1IDU - chain A; structure by X-ray diffraction, 2.24 A resolution.

Chain A:
Protein: Vanadium chloroperoxidase
Source organism: Curvularia inaequalis
Notes: EC 1.11.1.10
UniProtKB: P49053 (PRXC_CURIN); residues 1-609 here = UniProt positions 1-609
Amino-acid sequence (609 residues; each row starts with the number of its first residue):
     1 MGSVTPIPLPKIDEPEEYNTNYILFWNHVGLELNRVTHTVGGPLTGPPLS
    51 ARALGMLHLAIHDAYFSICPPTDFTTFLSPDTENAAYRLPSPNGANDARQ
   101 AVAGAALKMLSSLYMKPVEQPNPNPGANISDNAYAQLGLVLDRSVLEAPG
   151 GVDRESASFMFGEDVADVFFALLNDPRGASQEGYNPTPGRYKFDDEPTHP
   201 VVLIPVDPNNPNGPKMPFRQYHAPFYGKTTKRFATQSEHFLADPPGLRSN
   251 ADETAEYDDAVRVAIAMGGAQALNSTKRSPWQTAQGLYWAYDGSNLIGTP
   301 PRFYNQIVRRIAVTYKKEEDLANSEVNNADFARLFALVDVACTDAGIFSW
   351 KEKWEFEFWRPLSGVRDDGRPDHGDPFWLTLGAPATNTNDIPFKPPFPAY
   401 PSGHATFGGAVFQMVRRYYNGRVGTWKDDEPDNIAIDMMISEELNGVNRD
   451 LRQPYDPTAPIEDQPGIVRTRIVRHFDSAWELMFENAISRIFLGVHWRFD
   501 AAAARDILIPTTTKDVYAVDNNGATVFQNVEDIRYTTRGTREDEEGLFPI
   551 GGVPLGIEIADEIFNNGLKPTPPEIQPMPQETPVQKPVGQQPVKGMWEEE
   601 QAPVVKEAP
Unresolved in the structure: 1-2, 579-609
Construct notes: conflict Asn185 (His in P49053)
Ion coordination: vanadate ion near His496 (its only coordinating residue here)
Curated features (UniProtKB/Swiss-Prot):
  - active site: His404 (Proton donor)
  - binding site (vanadate): Lys353, Arg360, Ser402, Gly403, His404, Arg490, His496

Overview:
UniProt lists active-site residue His404 and 7 vanadate-binding residues.
Chain A is Vanadium chloroperoxidase (Curvularia inaequalis); the structure, Crystal structure of the peroxide
form of the vanadium-containing chloroperoxidase from curvularia inaequalis, was determined by X-ray
diffraction together with 1IDQ from the same study.
